PDB entry 1SI4 | X-ray diffraction, 2.20 A resolution | chains A and D of the 4 polymer chains in the assembly

== Chain A ==
Protein: Hemoglobin alpha chain
From: Homo sapiens
UniProtKB: P69905 (HBA_HUMAN); residues 1-141 here = UniProt positions 1-141
Sequence (141 residues; row label = number of the first residue in the row):
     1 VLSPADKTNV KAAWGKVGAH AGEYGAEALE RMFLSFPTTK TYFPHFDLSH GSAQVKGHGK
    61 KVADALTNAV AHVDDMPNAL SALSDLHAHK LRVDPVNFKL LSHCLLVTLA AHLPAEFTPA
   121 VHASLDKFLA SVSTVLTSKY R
Swiss-Prot annotation at these positions:
  - site: Lys61 (Not glycated)
  - natural variant: Asp6 (A6D: In J-Toronto; this construct carries the variant), Ala13 (A13D: In J-Paris 1/J-Aljezur), Glu27 (A27E: In Shenyang; this construct carries the variant), Lys61 (K61N: In Zambia; deletion: In Clinic), Asp64 (A64D: In Pontoise; this construct carries the variant), Asp75 (D75A: In Lille; D75G: In Chapel Hill; D75N: In G-Pest), Ala111 (A111D: In Petah Tikva)
Metal / ion sites: heme Fe: His87 (together with cyanide ion)
Residues lining bound ligands:
  - cyanide ion (CYN): Leu29, Phe43, His58, Val62, His87, Leu101
  - heme (HEM): Met32, Thr39, Tyr42, Phe43, Phe46, His58, Lys61, Val62, Ala65, Leu66, Leu83, Leu86, His87, Leu91, Val93, Asn97, Phe98, Leu101, Val132, Leu136

== Chain D ==
Protein: Hemoglobin delta chain
From: Homo sapiens
UniProtKB: P02042 (HBD_HUMAN); numbering as in UniProt (aligned over 1-146)
Sequence (146 residues; row label = number of the first residue in the row):
     1 VHLTPEEKTA VNALWGKVNV DAVGGEALGR LLVVYPWTQR FFESFGDLSS PDAVMGNPKV
    61 KAHGKKVLGA FSDGLAHLDN LKGTFSQLSE LHCDKLHVDP ENFRLLGNVL VCVLARNFGK
   121 EFTPQMQAAY QKVVAGVANA LAHKYH
Swiss-Prot annotation at these positions:
  - natural variant: Leu3 (H3L: In Catania; this construct carries the variant), Gly25 (G25D: In Victoria), Ser86 (F86S: In Etolia; this construct carries the variant), Val134 (V134A: In Ninive)
Metal / ion sites: heme Fe: His92 (together with cyanide ion)
Residues lining bound ligands:
  - cyanide ion (CYN): Leu28, Phe42, His63, Val67, His92
  - heme (HEM): Leu31, Thr38, Phe41, Phe42, Ser44, Phe45, His63, Lys66, Val67, Ala70, Phe71, Leu88, Leu91, His92, Leu96, Val98, Asn102, Phe103, Leu106, Val137, Ala138, Leu141

== Chain A / chain D interface ==
Residue-residue contacts - 13 pairs, chain A then chain D:
  Thr38(A) - His97(D)
  Thr41(A) - Arg40(D)  hydrogen bond (backbone-side chain)
  Tyr42(A) - Arg40(D)
  Leu91(A) - Arg40(D)
  Arg92(A) - Trp37(D)
  Arg92(A) - Gln39(D)  hydrogen bond (side chain-backbone)
  Arg92(A) - Arg40(D)
  Val93(A) - Trp37(D)
  Asp94(A) - Trp37(D)  hydrogen bond
  Asp94(A) - Asn102(D)  hydrogen bond
  Pro95(A) - Trp37(D)
  Val96(A) - Asp99(D)
  Lys139(A) - Pro36(D)
Also at the interface, not in a pair above, chain D (9 interface residues in all): Glu43, Leu48

== Overview ==
10 residues of chain A and 9 residues of chain D are in contact; the contacts include 4 hydrogen bonds. Polar
contacts include Thr41(A)-Arg40(D), Arg92(A)-Gln39(D) and Asp94(A)-Trp37(D). Ligands of chain A: cyanide ion
and heme. Ligands of chain D: cyanide ion and heme.
Here chain A is Hemoglobin alpha chain and chain D is Hemoglobin delta chain, both from Homo sapiens. Entry
1SI4 (Crystal structure of Human hemoglobin A2 (in R2 state) at 2.2 A resolution) was determined by X-ray
diffraction together with 1SHR from the same study.
